Entry 7XVM (X-ray diffraction, 2.84 A resolution); this record covers chains D and J of the 22 polymer chains in the assembly.

[Chain D]
Protein: Histone H2B type 1-J
Organism: Homo sapiens
UniProt: P06899 (H2B1J_HUMAN); residues 0-125 here correspond to UniProt positions 1-126 (UniProt number = residue number + 1)
Sequence (128 residues; numbered -2 to 125; the number before each row is that of its first residue; numbers below 1 keep their minus sign (Gly-2 is residue -2)):
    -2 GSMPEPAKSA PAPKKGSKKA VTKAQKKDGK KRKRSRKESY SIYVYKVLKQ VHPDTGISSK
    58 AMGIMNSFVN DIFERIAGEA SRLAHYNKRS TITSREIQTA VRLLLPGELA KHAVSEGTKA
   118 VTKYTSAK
Disordered / not traced: -2 to 28
Sequence notes: expression tag (-2 to -1)
Swiss-Prot annotation at these positions:
  - modified residue: Pro1 (N-acetylproline), Glu2 (ADP-ribosyl glutamic acid), Lys5 (N6-(2-hydroxyisobutyryl)lysine), Ser6 (ADP-ribosylserine), Lys11 (N6-(beta-hydroxybutyryl)lysine), Lys12 (N6-(2-hydroxyisobutyryl)lysine), Ser14 (Phosphoserine), Lys15 (N6-acetyllysine), Lys16 (N6-(beta-hydroxybutyryl)lysine), Lys20 (N6-(2-hydroxyisobutyryl)lysine), Lys23 (N6-(2-hydroxyisobutyryl)lysine), Lys24 (N6-(2-hydroxyisobutyryl)lysine), Lys34 (N6-(2-hydroxyisobutyryl)lysine), Glu35 (PolyADP-ribosyl glutamic acid), Ser36 (Phosphoserine), Lys43 (N6-(2-hydroxyisobutyryl)lysine), Lys46 (N6-(2-hydroxyisobutyryl)lysine), Lys57 (N6,N6-dimethyllysine), Arg79 (Dimethylated arginine), Lys85 (N6,N6,N6-trimethyllysine) and 6 more in UniProt
  - glycosylation: Ser112 (O-linked (GlcNAc) serine)
  - cross-link (Glycyl lysine isopeptide (Lys-Gly)): Lys5 (interchain with G-Cter in SUMO2), Lys20 (interchain with G-Cter in SUMO2), Lys34 (interchain with G-Cter in ubiquitin), Lys120 (interchain with G-Cter in ubiquitin)
Metal / ion sites: Ca2+: Val48 (shared with 1 residue of chain G)

[Chain J]
Molecule: 169-nt DNA strand
Organism: synthetic construct
Sequence (169 nucleotides; each row starts with the number of its first residue; numbers below 1 keep their minus sign (DG-82 is residue -82)):
   -82 GCTTTTTTTT TTCACAATCC CGGTGCCGAG GCCGCTCAAT TGGTCGTAGA CAGCTCTAGC
   -22 ACCGCTTAAA CGCACGTACG GATTCCGTAC GTGCGTTTAA GCGGTGCTAG AGCTGTCTAC
    38 GACCAATTGA GCGGCCTCGG CACCGGGATT GTGAAAAAAA AAAGCTGCA
Metal / ion sites: Ca2+ site 1: DG-52 (shared with 1 residue of chain I); Ca2+ site 2: DG51 (shared with 1 residue of chain I)

[How chain D and chain J interact]
Contacting residue pairs (19):
  Arg29(D) - DC-27(J)  phosphate contact
  Arg29(D) - DT-26(J)  salt bridge to the phosphate
  Arg29(D) - DG51(J)  phosphate contact
  Lys30(D) - DG50(J)  sugar contact
  Lys30(D) - DG51(J)  phosphate contact
  Arg31(D) - DT-26(J)  phosphate contact
  Arg31(D) - DA-25(J)  salt bridge to the phosphate
  Arg31(D) - DG50(J)  hydrogen bond to the phosphate
  Arg31(D) - DG51(J)  hydrogen bond to the phosphate
  Ser32(D) - DG50(J)  phosphate contact
  Arg33(D) - DC49(J)  hydrogen bond to the sugar
  Arg33(D) - DG50(J)  phosphate contact
  Lys34(D) - DG50(J)  hydrogen bond to the phosphate
  Glu35(D) - DC49(J)  phosphate contact
  Ser36(D) - DC49(J)  phosphate contact
  Ile39(D) - DG48(J)  phosphate contact
  Ile39(D) - DC49(J)  phosphate contact
  Tyr40(D) - DG48(J)  hydrogen bond to the phosphate
  Lys43(D) - DG48(J)  salt bridge to the phosphate
Interface residues without a listed pair, chain D (12 interface residues in all): Thr88
Interface residues without a listed pair, chain J (8 interface residues in all): DG38

[In short]
12 residues of chain D face 8 of chain J across their interface, with 5 hydrogen bonds and 3 salt bridges.
Polar pairs include Arg33(D)-DC49(J), Arg31(D)-DG50(J) and Arg31(D)-DG51(J).
Here chain D is Histone H2B type 1-J (Homo sapiens) and chain J is a 169-nt DNA strand (synthetic construct).
Entry 7XVM (Crystal Structure of Nucleosome-H5 Linker Histone Assembly (sticky-169a DNA fragment)) was
determined by X-ray diffraction.
